4P3W - chains A and G; structure by X-ray diffraction, 2.00 A resolution.

== Chain A ==
Name: Filamin-A
Organism: Homo sapiens
Notes: fragment: Filamin repeats 20 and 21, residues 2152-2329
Reference sequence: P21333 (FLNA_HUMAN); numbering as in UniProt (aligned over 2152-2329)
Chain sequence (182 residues; numbered 2148 to 2329; the number before each row is that of its first residue):
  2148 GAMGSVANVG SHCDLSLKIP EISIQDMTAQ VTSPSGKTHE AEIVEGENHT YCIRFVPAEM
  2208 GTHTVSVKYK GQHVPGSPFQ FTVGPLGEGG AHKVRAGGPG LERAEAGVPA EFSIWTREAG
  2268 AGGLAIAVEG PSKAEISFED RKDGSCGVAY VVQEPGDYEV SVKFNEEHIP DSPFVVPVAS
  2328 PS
Unresolved in the structure: 2148-2157
Differences from the reference sequence: expression tag (2148-2151)
UniProt features mapped onto this chain:
  - modified residue (Phosphoserine): Ser2152, Ser2158, Ser2163, Ser2180, Ser2284, Ser2327, Ser2329
Disulfides: Cys2160-Cys2199
Bound ions: praseodymium ion near Asp2173 (its only coordinating residue here)

== Chain G ==
Name: Filamin-binding LIM protein 1
Reference sequence: Q8WUP2 (FBLI1_HUMAN); numbering as in UniProt (aligned over 5-28)
Chain sequence (24 residues; each row starts with the number of its first residue):
     5 PEKRVASSVF ITLAPPRRDV AVAE
Unresolved in the structure: 5, 21-28

== Interface between chain A and chain G ==
Contacting residue pairs (41):
  Met2207(A) with Phe14(G)
  Gly2208(A) with Phe14(G)
  Thr2263(A) with Leu17(G)
  Arg2264(A) with Pro20(G)
  Gly2267(A) with Pro20(G)
  Ala2268(A) with Leu17(G); Ala18(G); Pro19(G)
  Gly2269(A) with Thr16(G); Leu17(G), hydrogen bond (backbone-backbone)
  Gly2270(A) with Phe14(G); Ile15(G)
  Leu2271(A) with Val13(G); Phe14(G); Ile15(G), hydrogen bond (backbone-backbone); Leu17(G), hydrophobic
  Ala2272(A) with Val13(G)
  Ile2273(A) with Ser12(G); Val13(G), hydrogen bond (backbone-backbone); Ile15(G), hydrophobic
  Ala2274(A) with Ser11(G); Ser12(G)
  Val2275(A) with Val9(G); Ala10(G); Ser11(G), hydrogen bond (backbone-backbone)
  Glu2276(A) with Arg8(G), salt bridge; Val9(G); Ala10(G)
  Gly2277(A) with Lys7(G); Arg8(G); Val9(G), hydrogen bond (backbone-backbone)
  Pro2278(A) with Lys7(G)
  Lys2280(A) with Val9(G); Ala10(G), hydrogen bond (side chain-backbone); Ser11(G)
  Ala2281(A) with Ser11(G), hydrogen bond (backbone-side chain)
  Ile2283(A) with Ser11(G); Val13(G), hydrophobic
  Phe2285(A) with Ile15(G), hydrophobic
  Glu2306(A) with Arg8(G), salt bridge
  Phe2311(A) with Leu17(G), hydrophobic
Other interface residues (no listed pair), chain A (24 interface residues in all): Ser2279, Cys2293

== Summary ==
24 residues of chain A face 14 of chain G across their interface, with 7 hydrogen bonds and 2 salt bridges.
Polar pairs include Glu2276(A)-Arg8(G), Glu2306(A)-Arg8(G) and Lys2280(A)-Ala10(G).
Here chain A is Filamin-A (Homo sapiens) and chain G is Filamin-binding LIM protein 1. Entry 4P3W (Crystal
structure of the human filamin A Ig-like domains 20-21 in complex with migfilin peptide) was determined by
X-ray diffraction.
